Entry 7UCG (electron microscopy, 3.50 A resolution); this record covers chains B and A of the 18 polymer chains in the assembly.

# Chain B (and A)
Name: Envelope glycoprotein gp41
Organism: Human immunodeficiency virus 1
Notes: engineered mutation(s): Env mimic; chain A of this document is another copy of the same molecule, construct and numbering; everything in this record applies to it too
UniProt: Q202J5 (Q202J5_9HIV1); residues 514-664 here correspond to UniProt positions 509-659 (UniProt number = residue number - 5)
Sequence (153 residues; each row starts with the number of its first residue):
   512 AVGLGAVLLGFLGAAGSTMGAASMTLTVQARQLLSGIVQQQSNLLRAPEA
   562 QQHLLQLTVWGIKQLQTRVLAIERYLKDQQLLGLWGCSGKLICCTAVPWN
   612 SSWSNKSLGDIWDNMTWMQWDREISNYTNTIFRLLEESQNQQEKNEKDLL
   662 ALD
Disordered / not traced: 512-520, 559-568
Sequence notes: expression tag (512-513); conflict M535 (Ile530 in Q202J5), P559 (Ile554 in Q202J5), C605 (Ala600 in Q202J5), E648 (Asp643 in Q202J5)
Disulfide bonds: C598-C604

# How chain B and chain A interact
Residue-residue contacts - 36 pairs, chain B then chain A:
  L576(B) - L576(A)  hydrophobic
  Q577(B) - S553(A)
  Q577(B) - L576(A)
  Q577(B) - R579(A)  hydrogen bond
  V580(B) - L576(A)  hydrophobic
  V580(B) - R579(A)
  V580(B) - V580(A)  hydrophobic
  L581(B) - Q552(A)
  I583(B) - I583(A)  hydrophobic
  E584(B) - L545(A)
  E584(B) - G547(A)
  E584(B) - I548(A)
  E584(B) - R579(A)
  R585(B) - I548(A)
  L587(B) - L545(A)  hydrophobic
  L587(B) - I583(A)  hydrophobic
  L587(B) - L587(A)  hydrophobic
  K588(B) - L545(A)
  K588(B) - S546(A)
  K588(B) - I548(A)
  Q591(B) - A541(A)
  Q591(B) - R542(A)  hydrogen bond (side chain-backbone)
  Q591(B) - L545(A)
  Q591(B) - Y586(A)
  G594(B) - G600(A)
  L595(B) - A541(A)  hydrophobic
  L595(B) - R542(A)
  L595(B) - L602(A)  hydrophobic
  S599(B) - G600(A)
  R644(B) - R542(A)
  E647(B) - T538(A)
  E647(B) - R542(A)  salt bridge
  Q652(B) - M535(A)  hydrogen bond (side chain-backbone)
  Q652(B) - T536(A)
  Q652(B) - T538(A)
  K655(B) - K601(A)
Other interface residues (no listed pair), chain B (18 interface residues in all): G597
Other interface residues (no listed pair), chain A (24 interface residues in all): V539, G572, S599, I603

# Summary
The interface between chain B and chain A involves 18 residues on one side and 24 on the other, with 3
hydrogen bonds and 1 salt bridge. Polar contacts include E647(B)-R542(A), Q577(B)-R579(A) and Q591(B)-R542(A).
Chain B and chain A are both Envelope glycoprotein gp41 (Human immunodeficiency virus 1); the structure,
Structure of the DU422 SOSIP.664 trimer in complex with neutralizing antibody Fab fragments 10-1074 and BG24,
was determined by electron microscopy, deposited together with 7UCE and 7UCF.
